Entry 8RML (electron microscopy, 3.84 A resolution); this record covers chains E and F of the 13 polymer chains in the assembly.

Chain E (and F):
Protein: Calcium homeostasis modulator protein 2
From: Homo sapiens
Notes: chain F of this document is another copy of the same molecule, construct and numbering; everything in this record applies to it too
Reference sequence: Q9HA72 (CAHM2_HUMAN); residue numbers follow UniProt; this construct covers 2-323
Sequence (331 residues; numbered 0 to 330; the number before each row is that of its first residue; numbering starts at 0):
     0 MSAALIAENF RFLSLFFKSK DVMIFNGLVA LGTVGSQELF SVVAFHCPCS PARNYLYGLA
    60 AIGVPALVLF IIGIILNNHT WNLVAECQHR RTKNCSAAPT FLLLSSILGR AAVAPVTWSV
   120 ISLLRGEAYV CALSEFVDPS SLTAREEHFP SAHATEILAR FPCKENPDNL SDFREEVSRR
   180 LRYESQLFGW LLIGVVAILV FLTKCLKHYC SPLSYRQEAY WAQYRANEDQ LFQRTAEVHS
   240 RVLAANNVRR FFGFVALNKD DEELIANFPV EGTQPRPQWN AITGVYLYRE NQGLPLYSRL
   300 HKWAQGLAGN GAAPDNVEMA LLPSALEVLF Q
Disordered / not traced: 0-34, 307-330 (chain F: 0-36, 307-330)
Disulfides: Cys46-Cys130, Cys48-Cys162
Construct notes: initiating methionine (0); expression tag (1, 324-330)
UniProt features mapped onto this chain:
  - region: Leu14 to Phe39 (Central pore), Glu145 to His152 (Hemichannel docking), Tyr214 to Phe251 (Intersubunit interaction)
  - site: Asn168 (Not N-glycosylated)
  - mutagenesis: Arg10 (R10A: Markedly reduces the inhibition by ruthenium red at negative membrane potentials. Does not affect Ca(2+)-dependent inactivation of the channel), Glu37 (E37R: Reduces the inhibition by ruthenium red), Ala143 to Glu146 (Prevents gap junction formation), His238 (H238A: Decreases intrasubunit interactions), Phe251 (F251A: Decreases intrasubunit interactions)

Chain E / chain F interface:
Contacting residue pairs (98):
  Leu123(E) - Val41(F)  hydrophobic
  Thr142(E) - Glu155(F)  hydrogen bond
  Ala143(E) - Arg159(F)
  Glu174(E) - Glu164(F)
  Glu175(E) - Ser49(F)
  Arg178(E) - Cys46(F)
  Arg178(E) - Cys48(F)  hydrogen bond (side chain-backbone)
  Arg178(E) - Arg159(F)
  Arg178(E) - Cys162(F)
  Arg178(E) - Glu164(F)  salt bridge
  Arg179(E) - Arg52(F)
  Tyr182(E) - Pro47(F)  hydrophobic
  Tyr182(E) - Arg52(F)
  Tyr182(E) - Leu55(F)
  Tyr182(E) - Tyr56(F)  hydrophobic
  Gln185(E) - His45(F)  hydrogen bond
  Gln185(E) - Tyr56(F)  hydrogen bond
  Leu186(E) - Ala59(F)  hydrophobic
  Trp189(E) - Ala59(F)
  Trp189(E) - Ala60(F)
  Trp189(E) - Val63(F)
  Trp189(E) - Pro64(F)  hydrophobic
  Ile192(E) - Val67(F)  hydrophobic
  Gly193(E) - Val63(F)
  Ala196(E) - Val67(F)  hydrophobic
  Ala196(E) - Ile70(F)
  Phe200(E) - Ile70(F)  hydrophobic
  Phe200(E) - Ile73(F)  hydrophobic
  Phe200(E) - Ile74(F)  hydrophobic
  Lys203(E) - Ile74(F)
  Lys203(E) - Trp80(F)
  His207(E) - Trp80(F)
  His207(E) - Gln87(F)
  Tyr208(E) - Gln87(F)
  Ser210(E) - Gln87(F)  hydrogen bond (backbone-side chain)
  Pro211(E) - Gln87(F)
  Leu212(E) - Gln87(F)
  Ser213(E) - Trp278(F)
  Ser213(E) - Asn279(F)
  Ser213(E) - Thr282(F)
  Tyr214(E) - Trp80(F)  hydrophobic
  Tyr214(E) - Thr282(F)
  Arg215(E) - Asp228(F)  salt bridge
  Arg215(E) - Trp278(F)
  Arg215(E) - Ile281(F)  hydrogen bond (side chain-backbone)
  Gln216(E) - Arg275(F)
  Gln216(E) - Trp278(F)
  Tyr219(E) - Ala235(F)
  Tyr219(E) - His238(F)  hydrogen bond
  Tyr219(E) - Ser239(F)  hydrogen bond (side chain-backbone)
  Tyr219(E) - Leu242(F)
  Tyr219(E) - Trp278(F)  hydrophobic
  Gln222(E) - Gln232(F)
  Gln222(E) - Ala235(F)
  Gln222(E) - Glu236(F)  hydrogen bond (side chain-backbone)
  Gln222(E) - Ser239(F)  hydrogen bond (backbone-side chain)
  Tyr223(E) - Ser239(F)  hydrogen bond (backbone-side chain)
  Tyr223(E) - Ala243(F)  hydrophobic
  Tyr223(E) - Asn246(F)  hydrogen bond
  Asn226(E) - Glu236(F)  hydrogen bond (side chain-backbone)
  Asn226(E) - Ser239(F)  hydrogen bond
  Asn226(E) - Arg240(F)  hydrogen bond
  Asn226(E) - Ala243(F)
  Glu227(E) - Ala243(F)
  Gln229(E) - Arg240(F)
  Leu230(E) - Arg240(F)
  Leu230(E) - Ala244(F)  hydrophobic
  Leu230(E) - Ala255(F)
  Phe231(E) - Val247(F)  hydrophobic
  Phe231(E) - Phe250(F)  hydrophobic
  Thr234(E) - Val247(F)
  Thr234(E) - Phe251(F)
  Thr234(E) - Phe253(F)
  Thr234(E) - Val254(F)
  Thr234(E) - Ala255(F)  hydrogen bond (side chain-backbone)
  Ala235(E) - Phe251(F)  hydrophobic
  Val237(E) - Phe253(F)  hydrophobic
  Val237(E) - Ala255(F)  hydrophobic
  His238(E) - Phe251(F)
  His238(E) - Phe253(F)
  Phe267(E) - Phe253(F)  hydrophobic
  Phe267(E) - Val254(F)
  Gln273(E) - Phe250(F)
  Gln277(E) - Phe250(F)  hydrogen bond (side chain-backbone)
  Ile281(E) - Phe250(F)  hydrophobic
  Glu289(E) - Arg275(F)  salt bridge
  Gly292(E) - Pro274(F)
  Leu293(E) - Thr272(F)
  Pro294(E) - Thr272(F)  hydrogen bond (backbone-side chain)
  Pro294(E) - Gln273(F)
  Tyr296(E) - Gln273(F)
  Leu299(E) - Phe250(F)  hydrophobic
  His300(E) - Asn246(F)  hydrogen bond
  His300(E) - Thr272(F)
  Trp302(E) - Arg249(F)
  Trp302(E) - Phe250(F)  hydrophobic
  Ala303(E) - Asn246(F)
  Ala303(E) - Arg249(F)  hydrogen bond (backbone-side chain)
Other interface residues (no listed pair), chain E (56 interface residues in all): Arg181, Cys204, Arg233, Val269, Trp278, Tyr287
Other interface residues (no listed pair), chain F (58 interface residues in all): Val42, Asn77, Asn81, Val83, Ala84, Cys86, Arg90, Glu227, Leu256

In short:
The interface between chain E and chain F involves 56 residues on one side and 58 on the other; the contacts
include 20 hydrogen bonds and 3 salt bridges. Polar pairs include Arg178(E)-Glu164(F), Arg215(E)-Asp228(F) and
Glu289(E)-Arg275(F). UniProt lists 8 mutagenesis sites on chain E.
Chain E and chain F are both Calcium homeostasis modulator protein 2 (Homo sapiens); the structure, Structure
of heteromeric CALHM2/4 channel in complex with synthetic nanobody SbC4, was determined by electron microscopy
together with 8RMK, 8RMM and 8RMN from the same study.
